Entry 8B4B (X-ray diffraction, 1.75 A resolution); this record covers chains L and X of the 6 polymer chains in the assembly.

# Chain L
Molecule: 19-nt DNA strand
Sequence (19 nucleotides; each row starts with the number of its first residue; numbers below 1 keep their minus sign (DC-48 is residue -48)):
   -48 CATATCATTT TACTAACTG

# Chain X
Protein: Cholera toxin transcriptional activator
Source organism: Vibrio cholerae
UniProtKB: P15795 (TOXR_VIBCH); residues 7-115 here correspond to UniProt positions 19-127 (UniProt number = residue number + 12)
Chain sequence (110 residues; row label = number of the first residue in the row):
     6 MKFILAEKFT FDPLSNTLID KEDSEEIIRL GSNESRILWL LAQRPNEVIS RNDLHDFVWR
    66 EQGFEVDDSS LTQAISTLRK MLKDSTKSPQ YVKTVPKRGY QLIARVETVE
Unresolved in the structure: 66-71
Sequence notes: initiating methionine (6)
Ion coordination: Cd2+ site 1: Glu12, Glu112 (shared with 1 residue of chain Z); Cd2+ site 2: Asn57, Asp61; Cd2+ site 3: Asp58 (shared with 2 residues of chain Z); Cd2+ site 4: His60, Asp72

# Chain L / chain X interface
Contacting residue pairs - 13 pairs, chain L then chain X:
  DA-37(L) with Lys102(X), phosphate contact
  DC-36(L) with Arg56(X), salt bridge to the phosphate; Thr99(X), phosphate contact; Pro101(X), phosphate contact; Lys102(X), hydrogen bond to the phosphate; Tyr105(X), sugar contact
  DT-35(L) with Thr77(X), base contact; Arg84(X), salt bridge to the phosphate; Thr91(X), phosphate contact; Thr99(X), hydrogen bond to the phosphate; Tyr105(X), hydrogen bond to the phosphate
  DA-34(L) with Ser81(X), hydrogen bond to the phosphate; Thr91(X), hydrogen bond to the phosphate
Interface residues without a listed pair, chain X (11 interface residues in all): Val100, Arg103

# In short
4 residues of chain L face 11 of chain X across their interface, with 5 hydrogen bonds and 2 salt bridges.
Polar pairs include DC-36(L)-Lys102(X), DT-35(L)-Thr99(X) and DT-35(L)-Tyr105(X). The Cd2+ site 1 is built by
Glu12(X) and Glu112(X).
Chain L is a 19-nt DNA strand and chain X is Cholera toxin transcriptional activator (Vibrio cholerae); the
structure, ToxR bacterial transcriptional regulator bound to 19 bp ompU promoter DNA, was determined by X-ray
diffraction, deposited together with 8B4C, 8B4D and 8B4E.
